PDB entry 5JEM | X-ray diffraction, 2.50 A resolution | chains B and D of the 4 polymer chains in the assembly

# Chain B
Protein: Interferon regulatory factor 3
From: Homo sapiens
UniProtKB: Q14653 (IRF3_HUMAN); residues 189-398 here = UniProt positions 189-398
Chain sequence (213 residues; numbered 186 to 398; the number before each row is that of its first residue):
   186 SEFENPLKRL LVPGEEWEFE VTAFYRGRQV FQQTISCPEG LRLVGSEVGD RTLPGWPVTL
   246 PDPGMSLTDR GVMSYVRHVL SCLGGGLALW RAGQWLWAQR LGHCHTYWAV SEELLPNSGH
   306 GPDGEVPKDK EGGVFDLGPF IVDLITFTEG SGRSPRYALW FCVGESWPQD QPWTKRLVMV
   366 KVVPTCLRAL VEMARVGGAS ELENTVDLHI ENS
Not modelled in the structure: 186-195
Construct notes: expression tag (186-188); conflict Glu386 (Ser in Q14653), Glu396 (Ser in Q14653)
Curated features (UniProtKB/Swiss-Prot):
  - modified residue: Thr237 (Phosphothreonine), Thr244 (Phosphothreonine), Thr253 (Phosphothreonine), Lys366 (N6-acetyllysine), Ser385 (Phosphoserine), Ser398 (Phosphoserine)
  - cross-link (Glycyl lysine isopeptide (Lys-Gly)): Lys193 (interchain with G-Cter in ISG15), Lys360 (interchain with G-Cter in ISG15), Lys366 (interchain with G-Cter in ISG15)
  - natural variant: Arg227 (R227Q: No effect on IFNB induction upon Sendai virus infection), Arg285 (R285Q: In IIAE7)
  - mutagenesis: Lys193 (K193R: Highly diminished ISGylation; when associated with R-360 and R-366), Arg285 (R285S: Abolished interaction with STING1, MAVS or TICAM1), His288 (H288S: Decreased interaction with TICAM1), His290 (H290S: Decreased interaction with TICAM1), Lys313 (K313S: Abolished interaction with STING1, MAVS or TICAM1), Lys360 (K360R: Highly diminished ISGylation; when associated with R-193 and R-366), Lys366 (K366R: Highly diminished ISGylation; when associated with R-193 and R-360), Ser385 (S385A/D/E: Complete loss of viral infection induced phosphorylation), Thr390 (T390A: Does not affect pyrophosphorylation)
What the authors report for this chain:
  - self-association interface (contacts with another copy of this molecule); pairs are residue here / residue on that copy: Lys360-Glu297 (salt bridge)
  - post-translational modification sites: Thr253 (citing earlier work)
  - disease-associated variants - R285Q: decreased signaling (citing earlier work)
  - mutagenesis - R285D: abolished signaling in response to Newcastle disease virus (citing earlier work)

# Chain D
Protein: CREB-binding protein
From: Homo sapiens
Notes: EC 2.3.1.48
UniProtKB: Q92793 (CBP_HUMAN); residues 2065-2111 here = UniProt positions 2065-2111
Chain sequence (47 residues; row label = number of the first residue in the row):
  2065 SALQDLLRTL KSPSSPQQQQ QVLNILKSNP QLMAAFIKQR TAKYVAN
Not modelled in the structure: 2107-2111
Curated features (UniProtKB/Swiss-Prot):
  - modified residue (Phosphoserine): Ser2076, Ser2079

# Chain B / chain D interface
Contacting residue pairs (42):
  Pro198(B) - Asn2088(D)
  Gly199(B) - Gln2084(D)
  Gly199(B) - Gln2085(D)
  Gly199(B) - Asn2088(D)
  Glu200(B) - Asn2088(D)
  Glu201(B) - Gln2085(D)  hydrogen bond (backbone-side chain)
  Trp202(B) - Gln2085(D)
  Glu203(B) - Ser2079(D)  hydrogen bond
  Glu203(B) - Gln2082(D)  hydrogen bond
  Glu203(B) - Gln2085(D)  hydrogen bond (backbone-side chain)
  Ser221(B) - Gln2081(D)
  Ser221(B) - Gln2085(D)  hydrogen bond
  Ile326(B) - Asn2093(D)
  Leu329(B) - Leu2096(D)  hydrophobic
  Ile330(B) - Gln2095(D)
  Ile330(B) - Leu2096(D)  hydrophobic
  Ile330(B) - Ala2099(D)  hydrophobic
  Thr333(B) - Ala2099(D)
  Thr333(B) - Gln2103(D)  hydrogen bond
  Thr370(B) - Gln2082(D)
  Cys371(B) - Gln2085(D)
  Cys371(B) - Val2086(D)
  Cys371(B) - Ile2089(D)  hydrophobic
  Leu372(B) - Ile2089(D)  hydrophobic
  Ala374(B) - Leu2074(D)
  Ala374(B) - Gln2082(D)
  Ala374(B) - Val2086(D)  hydrophobic
  Leu375(B) - Val2086(D)  hydrophobic
  Leu375(B) - Ile2089(D)  hydrophobic
  Leu375(B) - Phe2100(D)
  Glu377(B) - Leu2074(D)
  Glu377(B) - Lys2075(D)  hydrogen bond (side chain-backbone)
  Glu377(B) - Ser2076(D)  hydrogen bond
  Met378(B) - Leu2070(D)  hydrophobic
  Met378(B) - Leu2074(D)  hydrophobic
  Met378(B) - Phe2100(D)  hydrophobic
  Ala379(B) - Phe2100(D)
  Ala379(B) - Gln2103(D)  hydrogen bond (backbone-side chain)
  Val381(B) - Thr2073(D)
  Gly382(B) - Gln2103(D)
  Gly383(B) - Gln2103(D)
  Ala384(B) - Gln2103(D)
Other interface residues (no listed pair), chain B (24 interface residues in all): Leu322
Other interface residues (no listed pair), chain D (20 interface residues in all): Leu2090

# Summary
24 residues of chain B and 20 residues of chain D are in contact, with 9 hydrogen bonds. Among the polar pairs
are Glu201(B)-Gln2085(D), Glu203(B)-Ser2079(D) and Glu203(B)-Gln2082(D). Curated annotation (UniProt) lists 9
mutagenesis sites on chain B. The paper reports that R285Q of chain B reduces signaling; a modification site
at Thr253(B).
Here chain B is Interferon regulatory factor 3 and chain D is CREB-binding protein, both from Homo sapiens.
Entry 5JEM (Complex of IRF-3 with CBP) was determined by X-ray diffraction, deposited together with 5JEJ,
5JEK, 5JEL, 5JEO and 5JER.
